PDB entry 8Q6J | electron microscopy, 3.30 A resolution | chains D and E of the 5 polymer chains in the assembly

Chain D:
Protein: Pertuzumab Fab heavy chain
Source organism: Homo sapiens
Notes: antibody fragment or engineered binder
Amino-acid sequence (222 residues; row label = number of the first residue in the row; a row labelled like 82A-82C holds insertion residues (82A, then the next letters in order)):
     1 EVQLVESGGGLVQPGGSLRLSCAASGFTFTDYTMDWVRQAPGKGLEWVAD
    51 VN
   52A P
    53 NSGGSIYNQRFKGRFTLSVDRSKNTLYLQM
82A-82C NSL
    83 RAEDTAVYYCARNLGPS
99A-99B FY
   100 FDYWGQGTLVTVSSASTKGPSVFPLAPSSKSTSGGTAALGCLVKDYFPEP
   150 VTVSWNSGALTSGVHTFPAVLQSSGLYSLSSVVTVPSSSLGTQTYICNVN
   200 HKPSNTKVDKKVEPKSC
Disulfide bonds: Cys22-Cys92, Cys140-Cys196

Chain E:
Protein: Receptor tyrosine-protein kinase erbB-2
Source organism: Homo sapiens
Reference sequence: P04626 (ERBB2_HUMAN); residues 1-624 here correspond to UniProt positions 23-646 (UniProt number = residue number + 22)
Amino-acid sequence (624 residues; row label = number of the first residue in the row):
     1 TQVCTGTDMKLRLPASPETHLDMLRHLYQGCQVVQGNLELTYLPTNASLS
    51 FLQDIQEVQGYVLIAHNQVRQVPLQRLRIVRGTQLFEDNYALAVLDNGDP
   101 LNNTTPVTGASPGGLRELQLRSLTEILKGGVLIQRNPQLCYQDTILWKDI
   151 FHKNNQLALTLIDTNRSRACHPCSPMCKGSRCWGESSEDCQSLTRTVCAG
   201 GCARCKGPLPTDCCHEQCAAGCTGPKHSDCLACLHFNHSGICELHCPALV
   251 TYNTDTFESMPNPEGRYTFGASCVTACPYNYLSTDVGSCTLVCPLHNQEV
   301 TAEDGTQRCEKCSKPCARVCYGLGMEHLREVRAVTSANIQEFAGCKKIFG
   351 SLAFLPESFDGDPASNTAPLQPEQLQVFETLEEITGYLYISAWPDSLPDL
   401 SVFQNLQVIRGRILHNGAYSLTLQGLGISWLGLRSLRELGSGLALIHHNT
   451 HLCFVHTVPWDQLFRNPHQALLHTANRPEDECVGEGLACHQLCARGHCWG
   501 PGPTQCVNCSQFLRGQECVEECRVLQGLPREYVNARHCLPCHPECQPQNG
   551 SVTCFGPEADQCVACAHYKDPPFCVARCPSGVKPDLSYMPIWKFPDEEGA
   601 CQPCPINCTHSCVDLDDKGCPAEQ
Disulfide bonds: Cys4-Cys31, Cys140-Cys170, Cys173-Cys182, Cys177-Cys190, Cys198-Cys205, Cys202-Cys213, Cys214-Cys222, Cys218-Cys230, Cys233-Cys242, Cys246-Cys273, Cys277-Cys289, Cys293-Cys309, Cys312-Cys316, Cys320-Cys345, Cys453-Cys482, Cys489-Cys498, Cys493-Cys506, Cys509-Cys518, Cys522-Cys538, Cys541-Cys554, Cys545-Cys562, Cys565-Cys574, Cys578-Cys601, Cys604-Cys620, Cys608-Cys612
Glycans and other covalent adducts: N-acetylglucosamine (NAG) linked to Asn46, Asn165, Asn237, Asn508, Asn549
UniProt features mapped onto this chain:
  - modified residue: Thr160 (Phosphothreonine)
  - glycosylation (N-linked (GlcNAc...) asparagine): Asn46, Asn102, Asn165, Asn237, Asn508, Asn549, Asn607

How chain D and chain E interact:
Pairs across the interface - 29 pairs, chain D then chain E:
  Thr30(D) - Ser288(E)  hydrogen bond (backbone-side chain)
  Asp31(D) - Ser288(E)  hydrogen bond
  Asp31(D) - Thr290(E)  hydrogen bond
  Asp31(D) - Pro294(E)
  Tyr32(D) - Pro294(E)  hydrophobic
  Thr33(D) - Val286(E)
  Asn52(D) - Val286(E)  hydrogen bond (side chain-backbone)
  Pro52A(D) - His245(E)
  Asn53(D) - His245(E)
  Asn53(D) - Cys246(E)
  Asn53(D) - Thr268(E)  hydrogen bond
  Asn53(D) - Gly287(E)
  Asn53(D) - Ser288(E)
  Ser54(D) - His245(E)
  Ser54(D) - Cys246(E)
  Ser54(D) - Ala248(E)
  Tyr59(D) - Phe257(E)
  Gln61(D) - Thr254(E)
  Gln61(D) - Phe257(E)
  Lys64(D) - Thr254(E)  hydrogen bond (side chain-backbone)
  Arg73(D) - Phe236(E)
  Ser74(D) - Lys128(E)  hydrogen bond (backbone-side chain)
  Leu96(D) - Leu295(E)
  Leu96(D) - His296(E)
  Leu96(D) - Asn297(E)
  Gly97(D) - Asn297(E)
  Pro98(D) - Val286(E)  hydrophobic
  Pro98(D) - Lys311(E)  hydrogen bond (backbone-side chain)
  Tyr99B(D) - His296(E)  hydrogen bond
Interface residues without a listed pair, chain D (21 interface residues in all): Gly55, Ile58, Val71, Arg94
Interface residues without a listed pair, chain E (21 interface residues in all): Tyr252, Asp255, Asp285, Val292

In short:
The chain D/chain E interface involves 21 residues from each chain, with 9 hydrogen bonds. Among the polar
pairs are Thr30(D)-Ser288(E), Asp31(D)-Ser288(E) and Asp31(D)-Thr290(E).
Chain D is Pertuzumab Fab heavy chain and chain E is Receptor tyrosine-protein kinase erbB-2, both from Homo
sapiens; the structure, Atomic structure and conformational variability of the HER2-Trastuzumab-Pertuzumab
complex, was determined by electron microscopy (same publication as 8PWH).
